PDB entry 4X0G | X-ray diffraction, 3.21 A resolution | chains B and F of the 4 polymer chains in the assembly

[Chain B]
Name: Blastoderm-specific gene 25A
From: Drosophila melanogaster
UniProt: Q9VR17 (Q9VR17_DROME); residues 3-111 here correspond to UniProt positions 250-358 (UniProt number = residue number + 247)
Chain sequence (109 residues; row label = number of the first residue in the row):
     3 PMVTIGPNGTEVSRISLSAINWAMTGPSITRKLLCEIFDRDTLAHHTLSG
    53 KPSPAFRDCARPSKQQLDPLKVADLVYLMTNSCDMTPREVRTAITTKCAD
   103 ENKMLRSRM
Construct notes: conflict Ala25 (Asp272 in Q9VR17), Cys85 (Leu332 in Q9VR17)
Reported in the primary citation:
  - binding site for the 13-nt DNA strand: Ser55, Lys105
  - binding site for the 13-nt DNA strand (chain F): His47 to Leu69, Asp102

[Chain F]
Molecule: 13-nt DNA strand
Sequence (13 nucleotides; row label = number of the first residue in the row):
     1 GTTCCAATTGGAA

[Chain B / chain F interface]
Contacting residue pairs - 22 pairs, chain B then chain F:
  Thr49(B) - DA7(F)  phosphate contact
  Thr49(B) - DT8(F)  phosphate contact
  Leu50(B) - DA6(F)  phosphate contact
  Leu50(B) - DA7(F)  hydrogen bond to the phosphate
  Ser51(B) - DA6(F)  sugar contact
  Ser51(B) - DA7(F)  hydrogen bond to the phosphate
  Lys53(B) - DA7(F)  sugar contact
  Ser55(B) - DA7(F)  hydrogen bond to the base
  Phe58(B) - DT8(F)  sugar contact
  Arg63(B) - DT8(F)  hydrogen bond to the phosphate
  Arg63(B) - DT9(F)  salt bridge to the phosphate
  Lys66(B) - DT8(F)  salt bridge to the phosphate
  Arg90(B) - DC5(F)  salt bridge to the phosphate
  Arg93(B) - DA6(F)  salt bridge to the phosphate
  Thr97(B) - DA6(F)  hydrogen bond to the phosphate
  Thr97(B) - DA7(F)  hydrogen bond to the phosphate
  Ala101(B) - DT9(F)  base contact
  Asn104(B) - DT9(F)  phosphate contact
  Lys105(B) - DT9(F)  base contact
  Lys105(B) - DG10(F)  hydrogen bond to the base
  Lys105(B) - DG11(F)  hydrogen bond to the base
  Arg108(B) - DT9(F)  salt bridge to the phosphate
Interface residues without a listed pair, chain B (20 interface residues in all): Gly52, Pro54, Pro56, Ala57, Pro64
Interface residues without a listed pair, chain F (8 interface residues in all): DC4

[In short]
The interface between chain B and chain F involves 20 residues on one side and 8 on the other; the contacts
include 8 hydrogen bonds and 5 salt bridges. Among the polar pairs are Ser55(B)-DA7(F), Lys105(B)-DG10(F) and
Lys105(B)-DG11(F). From the paper: a binding site for the 13-nt DNA strand at Ser55(B) and Lys105(B); a
binding site for the 13-nt DNA strand (chain F) at His47(B) and Asp102(B).
Here chain B is Blastoderm-specific gene 25A (Drosophila melanogaster) and chain F is a 13-nt DNA strand.
Entry 4X0G (Structure of Bsg25A binding with DNA) was determined by X-ray diffraction.
